7NAR - chains A and L of the 22 polymer chains in the assembly; structure by electron microscopy, 3.00 A resolution.

== Chain A ==
Molecule: 16S rRNA
Source organism: Escherichia coli (strain K12)
Sequence (1542 nucleotides; numbered 1 to 1542; the number before each row is that of its first residue):
     1 AAAUUGAAGAGUUUGAUCAUGGCUCAGAUUGAACGCUGGCGGCAGGCCUA
    51 ACACAUGCAAGUCGAACGGUAACAGGAAGAAGCUUGCUUCUUUGCUGACG
   101 AGUGGCGGACGGGUGAGUAAUGUCUGGGAAACUGCCUGAUGGAGGGGGAU
   151 AACUACUGGAAACGGUAGCUAAUACCGCAUAACGUCGCAAGACCAAAGAG
   201 GGGGACCUUCGGGCCUCUUGCCAUCGGAUGUGCCCAGAUGGGAUUAGCUA
   251 GUAGGUGGGGUAACGGCUCACCUAGGCGACGAUCCCUAGCUGGUCUGAGA
   301 GGAUGACCAGCCACACUGGAACUGAGACACGGUCCAGACUCCUACGGGAG
   351 GCAGCAGUGGGGAAUAUUGCACAAUGGGCGCAAGCCUGAUGCAGCCAUGC
   401 CGCGUGUAUGAAGAAGGCCUUCGGGUUGUAAAGUACUUUCAGCGGGGAGG
   451 AAGGGAGUAAAGUUAAUACCUUUGCUCAUUGACGUUACCCGCAGAAGAAG
   501 CACCGGCUAACUCCGUGCCAGCAGCCXCGGUAAUACGGAGGGUGCAAGCG
   551 UUAAUCGGAAUUACUGGGCGUAAAGCGCACGCAGGCGGUUUGUUAAGUCA
   601 GAUGUGAAAUCCCCGGGCUCAACCUGGGAACUGCAUCUGAUACUGGCAAG
   651 CUUGAGUCUCGUAGAGGGGGGUAGAAUUCCAGGUGUAGCGGUGAAAUGCG
   701 UAGAGAUCUGGAGGAAUACCGGUGGCGAAGGCGGCCCCCUGGACGAAGAC
   751 UGACGCUCAGGUGCGAAAGCGUGGGGAGCAAACAGGAUUAGAUACCCUGG
   801 UAGUCCACGCCGUAAACGAUGUCGACUUGGAGGUUGUGCCCUUGAGGCGU
   851 GGCUUCCGGAGCUAACGCGUUAAGUCGACCGCCUGGGGAGUACGGCCGCA
   901 AGGUUAAAACUCAAAUGAAUUGACGGGGGCCCGCACAAGCGGUGGAGCAU
   951 GUGGUUUAAUUCGAUGXAACGCGAAGAACCUUACCUGGUCUUGACAUCCA
  1001 CGGAAGUUUUCAGAGAUGAGAAUGUGCCUUCGGGAACCGUGAGACAGGUG
  1051 CUGCAUGGCUGUCGUCAGCUCGUGUUGUGAAAUGUUGGGUUAAGUCCCGC
  1101 AACGAGCGCAACCCUUAUCCUUUGUUGCCAGCGGUCCGGCCGGGAACUCA
  1151 AAGGAGACUGCCAGUGAUAAACUGGAGGAAGGUGGGGAUGACGUCAAGUC
  1201 AUCAUGGCCCUUACGACCAGGGCUACACACGUGCUACAAUGGCGCAUACA
  1251 AAGAGAAGCGACCUCGCGAGAGCAAGCGGACCUCAUAAAGUGCGUCGUAG
  1301 UCCGGAUUGGAGUCUGCAACUCGACUCCAUGAAGUCGGAAUCGCUAGUAA
  1351 UCGUGGAUCAGAAUGCCACGGUGAAUACGUUCCCGGGCCUUGUACACACC
  1401 GCCCGUXACACCAUGGGAGUGGGUUGCAAAAGAAGUAGGUAGCUUAACCU
  1451 UCGGGAGGGCGCUUACCACUUUGUGAUUCAUGACUGGGGUGAAGUCGUAA
  1501 CAAGGUAACCGUAGGGGAACCUGCGGUUGGAUCACCUCCUUA
Unresolved in the structure: 1535-1542
Modified positions: PSU (pseudouridine-5'-monophosphate) at position 516, G7M (N7-methyl-guanosine-5'-monophosphate) at position 527, 2MG (2N-methylguanosine-5'-monophosphate) at position 966, 5MC (5-methylcytidine-5'-monophosphate) at position 967, 2MG (2N-methylguanosine-5'-monophosphate) at position 1207, 4OC (4n,o2'-methylcytidine-5'-monophosphate) at position 1402, 5MC (5-methylcytidine-5'-monophosphate) at position 1407, UR3 (3-methyluridine-5'-monophoshate) at position 1498, 2MG (2N-methylguanosine-5'-monophosphate) at position 1516, MA6 (6N-dimethyladenosine-5'-monophoshate) at position 1518, MA6 (6N-dimethyladenosine-5'-monophoshate) at position 1519
Metal / ion sites: Mg2+ site 1 near G21 (its only coordinating residue here); Mg2+ site 2: C48, U49, G115; Mg2+ site 3 near A53 (its only coordinating residue here); Mg2+ site 4: A59, C386, U387; Mg2+ site 5 near G100 (its only coordinating residue here); Mg2+ site 6: A109, G331; Mg2+ site 7 near G111 (its only coordinating residue here); Mg2+ site 8: A116, G117, G289; Mg2+ site 9: G145, A197; Mg2+ site 10: A174, C175; Mg2+ site 11: G299, G558; Mg2+ site 12 near C328 (its only coordinating residue here); 43 more Mg2+ sites not listed

== Chain L ==
Molecule: 30S ribosomal protein S12
Source organism: Escherichia coli (strain K12)
UniProtKB: P0A7S3 (RS12_ECOLI); residues 1-124 here = UniProt positions 1-124
Amino-acid sequence (124 residues; row label = number of the first residue in the row):
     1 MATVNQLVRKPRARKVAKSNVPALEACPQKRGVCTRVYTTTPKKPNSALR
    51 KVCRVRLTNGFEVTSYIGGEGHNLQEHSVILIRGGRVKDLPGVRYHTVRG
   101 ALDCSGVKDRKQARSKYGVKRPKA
Unresolved in the structure: 1
Modified positions: Asp-89 ((3R)-3-(methylsulfanyl)-L-aspartic acid; D2T)
Swiss-Prot annotation at these positions:
  - modified residue: Lys-108 (N6-acetyllysine)
  - natural variant: Lys-43 (K43R: Confers streptomycin resistance but not hyperaccurate translation)
  - mutagenesis: Leu-57 (L57H: Protein is not incorporated into ribosomes), Lys-88 (K88Q: Confers low-level resistance to streptomycin and a 15% decrease in the translational elongation rate)

== How chain A and chain L interact ==
Residue-residue contacts - 127 pairs, chain A then chain L:
  A32(A) / Pro-28(L)  base contact
  A33(A) / Pro-28(L)  sugar contact
  A33(A) / Gln-29(L)  hydrogen bond to the sugar
  C34(A) / Gln-29(L)  sugar contact
  C34(A) / Val-98(L)  sugar contact
  G35(A) / Ser-115(L)  hydrogen bond to the sugar
  G35(A) / Gly-118(L)  sugar contact
  C36(A) / Arg-114(L)  hydrogen bond to the sugar
  C36(A) / Ser-115(L)  sugar contact
  C36(A) / Val-119(L)  sugar contact
  C36(A) / Lys-120(L)  salt bridge to the phosphate
  C36(A) / Arg-121(L)  hydrogen bond to the phosphate
  U37(A) / Lys-120(L)  phosphate contact
  U37(A) / Arg-121(L)  hydrogen bond to the phosphate
  G302(A) / Arg-14(L)  phosphate contact
  A303(A) / Arg-14(L)  salt bridge to the phosphate
  G362(A) / Arg-31(L)  salt bridge to the phosphate
  G362(A) / Thr-58(L)  phosphate contact
  A363(A) / Cys-27(L)  hydrogen bond to the base
  A363(A) / Pro-28(L)  base contact
  A363(A) / Gln-29(L)  base contact
  A363(A) / Lys-30(L)  phosphate contact
  A363(A) / Arg-31(L)  salt bridge to the phosphate
  A363(A) / Thr-58(L)  hydrogen bond to the phosphate
  A363(A) / Leu-81(L)  sugar contact
  G500(A) / Arg-121(L)  salt bridge to the phosphate
  C501(A) / Arg-114(L)  salt bridge to the phosphate
  C501(A) / Ser-115(L)  hydrogen bond to the phosphate
  C501(A) / Arg-121(L)  salt bridge to the phosphate
  A502(A) / Ala-113(L)  phosphate contact
  A502(A) / Arg-114(L)  hydrogen bond to the phosphate
  A502(A) / Ser-115(L)  hydrogen bond to the phosphate
  A502(A) / Lys-116(L)  hydrogen bond to the phosphate
  C503(A) / Ala-113(L)  phosphate contact
  C503(A) / Lys-116(L)  salt bridge to the phosphate
  C518(A) / Ser-47(L)  phosphate contact
  C519(A) / Ser-47(L)  phosphate contact
  A520(A) / Ala-48(L)  phosphate contact
  A520(A) / Leu-49(L)  hydrogen bond to the phosphate
  A520(A) / Glu-70(L)  sugar contact
  G521(A) / Arg-50(L)  hydrogen bond to the base
  G521(A) / Lys-51(L)  salt bridge to the phosphate
  G521(A) / Gly-69(L)  phosphate contact
  G521(A) / Glu-70(L)  hydrogen bond to the sugar
  G521(A) / Gly-71(L)  hydrogen bond to the phosphate
  C522(A) / Asn-46(L)  base contact
  C522(A) / Arg-50(L)  base contact
  C522(A) / Tyr-66(L)  hydrogen bond to the phosphate
  C522(A) / Gly-68(L)  phosphate contact
  C522(A) / Gly-69(L)  hydrogen bond to the phosphate
  C522(A) / Asp-89(L)  base contact
  A523(A) / Arg-50(L)  base contact
  A523(A) / Val-87(L)  base contact
  A523(A) / Asp-89(L)  base contact
  C526(A) / Lys-88(L)  salt bridge to the phosphate
  G7M_527(A) / Asn-46(L)  base contact
  G7M_527(A) / Lys-88(L)  base contact
  G7M_527(A) / Asp-89(L)  base contact
  C528(A) / Asn-46(L)  hydrogen bond to the base
  G529(A) / Pro-45(L)  base contact
  G529(A) / Asn-46(L)  base contact
  G529(A) / Ser-47(L)  hydrogen bond to the base
  G537(A) / Glu-70(L)  sugar contact
  G537(A) / Arg-110(L)  salt bridge to the phosphate
  G538(A) / Arg-110(L)  salt bridge to the phosphate
  G538(A) / Lys-111(L)  hydrogen bond to the phosphate
  G538(A) / Gln-112(L)  hydrogen bond to the phosphate
  A539(A) / Lys-111(L)  phosphate contact
  A539(A) / Gln-112(L)  hydrogen bond to the phosphate
  G550(A) / Lys-116(L)  sugar contact
  U551(A) / Arg-83(L)  hydrogen bond to the sugar
  U551(A) / Lys-116(L)  sugar contact
  U552(A) / Pro-28(L)  hydrogen bond to the sugar
  U552(A) / Gln-29(L)  base contact
  U552(A) / Arg-83(L)  sugar contact
  U552(A) / Gly-84(L)  hydrogen bond to the sugar
  U552(A) / Gly-85(L)  phosphate contact
  A553(A) / Val-21(L)  phosphate contact
  A553(A) / Leu-24(L)  sugar contact
  A553(A) / Ala-26(L)  hydrogen bond to the sugar
  A553(A) / Pro-28(L)  sugar contact
  A553(A) / Gly-84(L)  phosphate contact
  A553(A) / Gly-85(L)  phosphate contact
  A554(A) / Ser-19(L)  hydrogen bond to the phosphate
  A554(A) / Val-21(L)  phosphate contact
  A554(A) / Ala-26(L)  sugar contact
  U561(A) / Lys-15(L)  hydrogen bond to the phosphate
  U562(A) / Arg-12(L)  base contact
  U562(A) / Ala-13(L)  hydrogen bond to the base
  U562(A) / Arg-14(L)  sugar contact
  U562(A) / Lys-15(L)  salt bridge to the phosphate
  A563(A) / Arg-12(L)  base contact
  C564(A) / Leu-7(L)  phosphate contact
  C564(A) / Arg-12(L)  salt bridge to the phosphate
  G567(A) / Arg-12(L)  hydrogen bond to the base
  G568(A) / Ala-2(L)  base contact
  G585(A) / Asn-5(L)  sugar contact
  A759(A) / Arg-9(L)  sugar contact
  C879(A) / Asn-5(L)  phosphate contact
  C880(A) / Thr-3(L)  hydrogen bond to the phosphate
  C880(A) / Asn-5(L)  hydrogen bond to the phosphate
  C880(A) / Gln-6(L)  phosphate contact
  C880(A) / Arg-9(L)  salt bridge to the phosphate
  G881(A) / Gln-6(L)  hydrogen bond to the base
  G881(A) / Arg-9(L)  salt bridge to the phosphate
  C882(A) / Ala-2(L)  base contact
  U884(A) / Arg-12(L)  base contact
  U884(A) / Lys-15(L)  sugar contact
  A909(A) / Lys-18(L)  salt bridge to the phosphate
  C910(A) / Lys-18(L)  base contact
  C910(A) / Pro-22(L)  phosphate contact
  C910(A) / Arg-94(L)  salt bridge to the phosphate
  U911(A) / Gly-92(L)  phosphate contact
  U911(A) / Arg-94(L)  salt bridge to the phosphate
  C912(A) / Lys-43(L)  hydrogen bond to the phosphate
  C912(A) / Arg-86(L)  salt bridge to the phosphate
  C912(A) / Pro-91(L)  phosphate contact
  A913(A) / Lys-43(L)  salt bridge to the phosphate
  A913(A) / Arg-86(L)  salt bridge to the phosphate
  A913(A) / Lys-88(L)  phosphate contact
  C1411(A) / Arg-36(L)  salt bridge to the phosphate
  C1412(A) / Arg-54(L)  salt bridge to the phosphate
  A1413(A) / Arg-54(L)  salt bridge to the phosphate
  U1490(A) / Pro-91(L)  sugar contact
  A1492(A) / Lys-43(L)  phosphate contact
  A1492(A) / Lys-44(L)  salt bridge to the phosphate
  A1493(A) / Lys-44(L)  salt bridge to the phosphate
Other interface residues (no listed pair), chain A (59 interface residues in all): C525, C536, G1491
Other interface residues (no listed pair), chain L (69 interface residues in all): Asn-20, Thr-41, Pro-42, Glu-62, Leu-90, Gly-100, Asp-109, Tyr-117

== Summary ==
The interface between chain A and chain L involves 59 residues on one side and 69 on the other, with 34
hydrogen bonds and 27 salt bridges. Polar contacts include A363(A)/Cys-27(L), G521(A)/Arg-50(L) and
C528(A)/Asn-46(L). Curated annotation (UniProt) lists 2 mutagenesis sites on chain L.
Here chain A is 16S rRNA and chain L is 30S ribosomal protein S12, both from Escherichia coli (strain K12).
Entry 7NAR (Complete Bacterial 30S ribosomal subunit assembly complex state F (+RsgA)(Consensus Refinement))
was determined by electron microscopy together with 7AF3, 7AF5, 7AF8, 7AFA, 7AFD, 7AFH and 17 further entries
from the same study.
